PDB entry 3EYI | X-ray diffraction, 1.45 A resolution | chains A and C of the 4 polymer chains in the assembly

== Chain A ==
Protein: Z-DNA-binding protein 1
Source organism: Homo sapiens
Notes: fragment: The second Z-DNA binding domain (Zbeta)
UniProt: Q9H171 (ZBP1_HUMAN); residues 103-166 here = UniProt positions 103-166
Sequence (72 residues; row label = number of the first residue in the row; note: 103 numbers in that range are skipped by the numbering (no residue carries them; nothing is unmodelled there); numbers below 1 keep their minus sign (His-4 is residue -4)):
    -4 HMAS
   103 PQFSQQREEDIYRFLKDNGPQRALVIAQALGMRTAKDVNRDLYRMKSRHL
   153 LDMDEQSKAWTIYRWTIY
Disordered / not traced: -4 to -2, 166-170
Construct notes: expression tag (-4 to -1, 167-170)
Reported in the primary citation:
  - binding site for the 7-nt DNA strand (chain C): Arg124, Asn141, Arg142, Tyr145
  - binding site for the 7-nt DNA strand: Arg124, Lys138
  - mutagenesis - R124A, R124A/K160A, K160A: decreased binding to Z-DNA
  - mutagenesis - K160E: decreased binding to Z-DNA (citing earlier work)
  - mutagenesis - Y145A: abolished binding to Z-DNA

== Chain C ==
Molecule: 7-nt DNA strand
Sequence (7 nucleotides; each row starts with the number of its first residue; numbering starts at 0):
     0 TCGCGCG
Disordered / not traced: 0

== How chain A and chain C interact ==
Pairs across the interface (11):
  Arg124(A) - DG2(C)  salt bridge to the phosphate
  Lys138(A) - DC3(C)  phosphate contact
  Lys138(A) - DG4(C)  salt bridge to the phosphate
  Asn141(A) - DC3(C)  hydrogen bond to the phosphate
  Asn141(A) - DG4(C)  hydrogen bond to the phosphate
  Arg142(A) - DG4(C)  phosphate contact
  Arg142(A) - DC5(C)  salt bridge to the phosphate
  Arg142(A) - DG6(C)  sugar contact
  Tyr145(A) - DC3(C)  hydrogen bond to the phosphate
  Tyr145(A) - DG4(C)  sugar contact
  Lys160(A) - DG2(C)  phosphate contact
Interface residues without a listed pair, chain A (8 interface residues in all): Ala137, Met155

== Overview ==
8 residues of chain A face 5 of chain C across their interface, with 3 hydrogen bonds and 3 salt bridges.
Polar pairs include Asn141(A)-DC3(C), Asn141(A)-DG4(C) and Tyr145(A)-DC3(C). The paper reports a binding site
for the 7-nt DNA strand (chain C) at Arg124(A), Asn141(A) and Arg142(A) among others; R124A, R124A/K160A and
K160A of chain A, among others, reduce binding to Z-DNA; 5 substitutions were tested in all.
Here chain A is Z-DNA-binding protein 1 (Homo sapiens) and chain C is a 7-nt DNA strand. Entry 3EYI (The
crystal structure of the second Z-DNA binding domain of human DAI (ZBP1) in complex with ...) was determined
by X-ray diffraction.
